PDB entry 8FCW | electron microscopy, 2.87 A resolution | chains T and U of the 7 polymer chains in the assembly

# Chain T (and U)
Protein: TnsC
From: Nostoc sp. 'Peltigera membranacea cyanobiont' 210A
Notes: chain U of this document is another copy of the same molecule, construct and numbering; everything in this record applies to it too
UniProt: A0A235IFM2 (A0A235IFM2_9NOSO); residue numbers follow UniProt; this construct covers 1-383
Sequence (383 residues; each row starts with the number of its first residue):
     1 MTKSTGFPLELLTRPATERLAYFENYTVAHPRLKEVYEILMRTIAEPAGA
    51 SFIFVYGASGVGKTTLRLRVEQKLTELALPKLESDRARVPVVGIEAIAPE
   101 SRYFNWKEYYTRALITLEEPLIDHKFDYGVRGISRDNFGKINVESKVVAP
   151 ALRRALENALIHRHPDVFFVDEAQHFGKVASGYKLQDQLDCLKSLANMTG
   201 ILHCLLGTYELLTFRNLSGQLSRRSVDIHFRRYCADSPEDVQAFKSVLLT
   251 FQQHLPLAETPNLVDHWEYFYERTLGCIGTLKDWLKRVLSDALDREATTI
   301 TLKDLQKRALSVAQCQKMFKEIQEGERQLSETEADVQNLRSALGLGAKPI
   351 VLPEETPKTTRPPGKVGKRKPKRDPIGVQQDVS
Disordered / not traced: 1-3, 347-383

# How chain T and chain U interact
Pairs across the interface (85; chain T residue first):
  Ser59(T) - Gly219(U)
  Ser59(T) - Gln220(U)
  Ser59(T) - Arg223(U)
  Gly60(T) - Arg223(U)
  Glu95(T) - Asn197(U)  hydrogen bond
  Glu95(T) - Met198(U)
  Ile97(T) - Arg153(U)
  Ile97(T) - Glu157(U)
  Ile97(T) - Met198(U)  hydrophobic
  Ala98(T) - Arg153(U)  hydrogen bond (backbone-side chain)
  Ala98(T) - Asp190(U)
  Ala98(T) - Cys191(U)
  Ala98(T) - Ser194(U)
  Glu100(T) - Trp106(U)
  Glu100(T) - Tyr110(U)  hydrogen bond
  Glu100(T) - Ala149(U)
  Glu100(T) - Pro150(U)
  Glu100(T) - Arg153(U)
  Glu100(T) - Cys191(U)
  Arg102(T) - Ser181(U)
  Arg102(T) - Lys184(U)
  Arg102(T) - Asp187(U)
  Glu108(T) - Pro150(U)
  Glu108(T) - Arg154(U)  salt bridge
  Thr111(T) - Arg154(U)
  Arg112(T) - Arg154(U)
  Arg112(T) - Glu157(U)  salt bridge
  Phe138(T) - Asp127(U)
  Asn142(T) - Arg131(U)
  Val143(T) - Arg131(U)
  Glu144(T) - Arg131(U)  salt bridge
  Glu172(T) - Asn197(U)  hydrogen bond
  Glu172(T) - Gln220(U)  hydrogen bond
  Glu172(T) - Arg224(U)  salt bridge
  Gln174(T) - Gln220(U)
  His175(T) - Lys193(U)  hydrogen bond
  Lys178(T) - Tyr183(U)  hydrogen bond
  Lys178(T) - Asp187(U)
  Lys178(T) - Asp190(U)  salt bridge
  Thr208(T) - Gln220(U)
  Glu210(T) - Gln186(U)
  Ala235(T) - Leu343(U)
  Glu268(T) - Arg340(U)  salt bridge
  Glu268(T) - Leu345(U)
  Tyr271(T) - Leu343(U)  hydrophobic
  Tyr271(T) - Leu345(U)  hydrophobic
  Glu272(T) - Val336(U)
  Glu272(T) - Arg340(U)
  Glu272(T) - Leu343(U)
  Glu272(T) - Leu345(U)
  Arg273(T) - Glu331(U)  salt bridge
  Leu275(T) - Leu343(U)  hydrophobic
  Asp283(T) - Ala48(U)
  Asp283(T) - Arg223(U)  salt bridge
  Lys286(T) - Glu46(U)
  Arg287(T) - Glu46(U)
  Arg287(T) - Pro47(U)
  Arg287(T) - Ala48(U)
  Ser290(T) - Arg42(U)  hydrogen bond
  Ser290(T) - Glu46(U)
  Asp291(T) - Arg42(U)  salt bridge
  Asp294(T) - Arg42(U)  salt bridge
  Arg308(T) - Arg42(U)  hydrogen bond (side chain-backbone)
  Arg308(T) - Thr43(U)
  Arg308(T) - Glu46(U)  salt bridge
  Val312(T) - Glu331(U)
  Val312(T) - Asp335(U)
  Val312(T) - Val336(U)  hydrophobic
  Val312(T) - Leu339(U)  hydrophobic
  Ala313(T) - Arg215(U)
  Ala313(T) - Asn216(U)  hydrogen bond (backbone-side chain)
  Gln314(T) - Asn216(U)
  Gln314(T) - Ser222(U)  hydrogen bond (side chain-backbone)
  Gln314(T) - Ser225(U)  hydrogen bond (side chain-backbone)
  Cys315(T) - Leu339(U)  hydrophobic
  Gln316(T) - Asn338(U)
  Lys317(T) - Asn216(U)
  Lys317(T) - Leu217(U)
  Lys317(T) - Ser218(U)
  Lys317(T) - Ser222(U)
  Met318(T) - Arg223(U)
  Phe319(T) - Ala342(U)  hydrophobic
  Phe319(T) - Leu343(U)  hydrophobic
  Glu321(T) - Ser218(U)
  Glu321(T) - Gly219(U)
Other interface residues (no listed pair), chain T (48 interface residues in all): Ala96, Pro99, Ser101, Trp267, Thr280, Ser311
Other interface residues (no listed pair), chain U (46 interface residues in all): Ala180, Asp227

# Summary
48 residues of chain T face 46 of chain U across their interface, with 12 hydrogen bonds and 11 salt bridges.
Among the polar pairs are Glu108(T)-Arg154(U), Arg112(T)-Glu157(U) and Glu144(T)-Arg131(U).
Chain T and chain U are both TnsC (Nostoc sp. 'Peltigera membranacea cyanobiont' 210A); the structure, Cryo-EM
structure of TnsC-DNA complex in type I-B CAST system, was determined by electron microscopy (same publication
as 8FCJ, 8FCU, 8FCV, 8FD2, 8FD3, 8FF4 and 8FF5).
